6PF1 - chain A; structure by X-ray diffraction, 2.32 A resolution.

== Chain A ==
Name: Histone acetyltransferase p300
Source organism: Homo sapiens
Notes: EC 2.3.1.48
UniProtKB: Q09472 (EP300_HUMAN); residue numbers follow UniProt; this construct covers 1287-1513, 1581-1663
Amino-acid sequence (338 residues; row label = number of the first residue in the row; note: 56 numbers in that range are skipped by the numbering (no residue carries them; nothing is unmodelled there)):
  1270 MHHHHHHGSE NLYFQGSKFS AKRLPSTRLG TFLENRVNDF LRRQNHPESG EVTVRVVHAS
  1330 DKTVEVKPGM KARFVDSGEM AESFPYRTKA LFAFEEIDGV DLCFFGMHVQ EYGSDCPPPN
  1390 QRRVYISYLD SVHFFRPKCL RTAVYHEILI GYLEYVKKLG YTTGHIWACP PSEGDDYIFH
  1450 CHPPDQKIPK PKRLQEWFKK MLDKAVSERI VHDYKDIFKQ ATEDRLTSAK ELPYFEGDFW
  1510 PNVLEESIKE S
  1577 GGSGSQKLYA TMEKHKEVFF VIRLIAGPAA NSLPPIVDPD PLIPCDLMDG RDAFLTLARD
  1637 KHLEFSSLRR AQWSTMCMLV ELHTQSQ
Unresolved in the structure: 1270-1279, 1577-1580, 1662-1663
Differences from the reference sequence: initiating methionine (1270); expression tag (1271-1286); engineered mutation Phe1467 (Tyr in Q09472)
Curated features (UniProtKB/Swiss-Prot):
  - region: Tyr1397 to Asp1399 (Interaction with histone)
  - binding site (acetyl-CoA): Leu1398 to Ser1400, Arg1410, Thr1411, Ile1457, Arg1462, Trp1466
  - modified residue (N6-acetyllysine): Lys1336, Lys1473, Lys1499, Lys1583
  - natural variant: Ser1650 (S1650Y: In a pancreatic cancer sample)
  - mutagenesis: Thr1357 (T1357L: 40% decrease in activity; T1357R: 40% decrease in activity. 90% decrease in activity; when associated with R-1505; R-1625 and R-1628), Ser1396 (S1396R: Loss of activity; when associated with R-1397; S1396W: Loss of activity; when associated with W-1396), Tyr1397 (Y1397R: Loss of activity; when associated with R-1396; Y1397W: Loss of activity; when associated with W-1397), Asp1399 (D1399Y: Abolished acetyltransferase and acyltransferase activities. Abolishes autoacetylation. Does not interact with TFAP2A and inhibits transcriptional coactivation of TFAP2A by CITED2 ...), Phe1504 (F1504A: Abolished acetyltransferase activity), Glu1505 (E1505R: 90% decrease in activity; when associated with R-1625 and R-1628. 90% decrease in activity; when associated with R-1357; R-1625 and R-1628), Asp1625 (D1625R: 70% decrease in activity; when associated with R-1628. 90% decrease in activity; when associated with R-1505 and R-1628. 90% decrease in activity; when associated with R-1357 ...), Asp1628 (D1628R: 70% decrease in activity; when associated with R-1625. 90% decrease in activity; when associated with E-1505 and R-1625. 90% decrease in activity; when associated with R-1357 ...), Arg1645 to Arg1646 (Increased acetyltransferase activity)
Small-molecule neighbours:
  - coenzyme A (COA): Ser1396, Tyr1397, Leu1398, Asp1399, Ser1400, Arg1410, Thr1411, Tyr1414, Trp1436, Cys1438, Pro1439, Pro1440, Tyr1446, Gln1455, Lys1456, Ile1457, Pro1458, Lys1459, Arg1462, Leu1463, Trp1466, Phe1467
  - OJ7 (3-[3-chloro-5-(trifluoromethyl)pyridin-2-yl]-2-methyl-1H-indole): Tyr1394, His1434, Ile1435, Trp1436, Ile1486, Gln1489, Ala1490, Asp1493, Leu1495, Leu1501, Pro1502, Phe1504, Asp1507, Trp1509, Met1588, Phe1595, Phe1596, Val1597

== In short ==
Chain A binds coenzyme A and compound OJ7. Curated annotation (UniProt) lists 8 acetyl-CoA-binding residues
and 10 mutagenesis sites.
Chain A is Histone acetyltransferase p300 (Homo sapiens); the structure, Crystal structure of the p300
acetyltransferase domain with allosteric inhibitor CPI-090 and CoA, was determined by X-ray diffraction.
